PDB entry 4DMD | X-ray diffraction, 2.00 A resolution | chains A and B

[Chain A (and B)]
Name: GCN4-p1 leucine zipper domain
Notes: chain B of this document is another copy of the same molecule, construct and numbering; everything in this record applies to it too
Chain sequence (34 residues; row label = number of the first residue in the row; numbering starts at 0):
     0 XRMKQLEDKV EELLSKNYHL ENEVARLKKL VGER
Unresolved in the structure: 32-33 (chain B: fully traced)
Modified residues: ACE (acetyl group) at position 0
What the authors report for this chain:
  - self-association interface (contacts with another copy of this molecule); pairs are residue here / residue on that copy: Asn16-Asn16 (hydrogen bond)
  - specificity-determining residues: Asn16 (citing earlier work)

[Chain A / chain B interface]
Residue-residue contacts (43; chain A residue first):
  Arg1(A) - Met2(B)
  Arg1(A) - Glu6(B)  salt bridge
  Met2(A) - Arg1(B)
  Met2(A) - Met2(B)  hydrophobic
  Met2(A) - Leu5(B)  hydrophobic
  Leu5(A) - Met2(B)  hydrophobic
  Leu5(A) - Leu5(B)  hydrophobic
  Leu5(A) - Glu6(B)
  Glu6(A) - Arg1(B)  salt bridge
  Glu6(A) - Leu5(B)
  Val9(A) - Leu5(B)
  Val9(A) - Lys8(B)
  Val9(A) - Val9(B)  hydrophobic
  Val9(A) - Leu12(B)
  Leu12(A) - Val9(B)
  Leu12(A) - Leu12(B)  hydrophobic
  Leu12(A) - Leu13(B)
  Lys15(A) - Asn16(B)
  Asn16(A) - Leu12(B)  hydrogen bond (side chain-backbone)
  Asn16(A) - Lys15(B)
  Asn16(A) - Asn16(B)  hydrogen bond
  Asn16(A) - Leu19(B)
  Leu19(A) - Asn16(B)
  Leu19(A) - Leu19(B)  hydrophobic
  Leu19(A) - Glu20(B)
  Leu19(A) - Val23(B)
  Glu20(A) - Lys15(B)
  Glu20(A) - Leu19(B)
  Val23(A) - Glu22(B)
  Val23(A) - Val23(B)  hydrophobic
  Val23(A) - Leu26(B)  hydrophobic
  Arg25(A) - Glu32(B)  salt bridge
  Leu26(A) - Val23(B)  hydrophobic
  Leu26(A) - Leu26(B)  hydrophobic
  Leu26(A) - Lys27(B)
  Leu26(A) - Val30(B)
  Leu26(A) - Glu32(B)
  Lys27(A) - Glu22(B)  salt bridge
  Lys27(A) - Leu26(B)
  Leu29(A) - Val30(B)  hydrophobic
  Leu29(A) - Glu32(B)
  Val30(A) - Leu29(B)  hydrophobic
  Val30(A) - Val30(B)  hydrophobic
Interface residues without a listed pair, chain A (19 interface residues in all): Lys8, Leu13, Glu22

[Overview]
Chain A and chain B each contribute 19 residues to their interface; the contacts include 2 hydrogen bonds and
4 salt bridges. Polar pairs include Arg1(A)-Glu6(B), Arg25(A)-Glu32(B) and Lys27(A)-Glu22(B). The paper
reports the specificity determinant Asn16(A); a self-association interface involving Asn16(A).
Both chains are GCN4-p1 leucine zipper domain. Entry 4DMD (GCN4 leucine zipper domain in a dimeric
oligomerization state) was determined by X-ray diffraction together with 4DME from the same study.
